Entry 5HEW (X-ray diffraction, 4.50 A resolution (low resolution: residue-level contacts below are approximate; hydrogen-bond / salt-bridge calls are withheld)); this record covers chains A and E of the 5 polymer chains in the assembly.

== Chain A (and E) ==
Name: Gamma-aminobutyric-acid receptor subunit beta-1
Organism: Dickeya dadantii (strain 3937)
Notes: chain E of this document is another copy of the same molecule, construct and numbering; everything in this record applies to it too
UniProt: E0SJQ4 (E0SJQ4_DICD3); residues 1-322 here correspond to UniProt positions 22-343 (UniProt number = residue number + 21)
Sequence (322 residues; numbered 1 to 322; the number before each row is that of its first residue):
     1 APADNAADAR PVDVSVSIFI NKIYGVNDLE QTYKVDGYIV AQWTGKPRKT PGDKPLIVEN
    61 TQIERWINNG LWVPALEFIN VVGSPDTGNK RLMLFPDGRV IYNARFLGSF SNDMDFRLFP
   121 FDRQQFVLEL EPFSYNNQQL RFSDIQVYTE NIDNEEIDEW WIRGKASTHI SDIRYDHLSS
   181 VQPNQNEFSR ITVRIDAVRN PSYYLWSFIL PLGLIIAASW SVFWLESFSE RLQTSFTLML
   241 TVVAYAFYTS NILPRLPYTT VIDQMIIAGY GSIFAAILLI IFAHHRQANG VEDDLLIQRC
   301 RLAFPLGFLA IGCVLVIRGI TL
Unresolved in the structure: 1-10, 318-322
Sequence notes: engineered mutation Asp28 (Thr49 in E0SJQ4)
Reported in the primary citation:
  - mutagenesis - T28D: increased signaling
  - mutagenesis - D122A, R199A, L256A: abolished signaling
  - mutagenesis - L29DEL: unchanged signaling
  - mutagenesis - R91A/F116A, R91A/Y258A: unchanged binding to agonist and antagonist
  - mutagenesis - R91A: decreased binding to ligands

== How chain A and chain E interact ==
Pairs across the interface - 84 pairs, chain A then chain E:
  Glu30(A) - Lys22(E)
  Glu30(A) - Tyr24(E)
  Glu30(A) - Gly25(E)
  Glu30(A) - Lys34(E)
  Glu64(A) - Thr61(E)
  Ile67(A) - Gln62(E)
  Asn68(A) - Gln62(E)
  Asn68(A) - Arg65(E)
  Val73(A) - Glu59(E)
  Pro74(A) - Glu59(E)
  Ala75(A) - Glu59(E)
  Ala75(A) - Asn60(E)
  Ala75(A) - Asn89(E)
  Glu77(A) - Tyr38(E)
  Glu77(A) - Asn89(E)
  Glu77(A) - Arg105(E)
  Phe78(A) - Arg105(E)
  Ile79(A) - Tyr38(E)
  Ile79(A) - Arg105(E)
  Val81(A) - Arg105(E)
  Val82(A) - Tyr24(E)
  Val82(A) - Leu107(E)
  Gly83(A) - Asp86(E)
  Gly83(A) - Leu107(E)
  Ser84(A) - Asp86(E)
  Ser84(A) - Thr87(E)
  Ser84(A) - Gly88(E)
  Ser111(A) - Lys22(E)
  Arg117(A) - Ile157(E)
  Phe133(A) - Asn89(E)
  Phe133(A) - Lys90(E)
  Phe133(A) - Arg91(E)
  Phe133(A) - Asn103(E)
  Ser134(A) - Ile57(E)
  Ser134(A) - Glu59(E)
  Ser134(A) - Arg91(E)
  Tyr135(A) - Ile57(E)
  His177(A) - Gln146(E)
  His177(A) - Tyr148(E)
  Ser179(A) - Ile101(E)
  Val181(A) - Arg99(E)
  Phe228(A) - Trp224(E)
  Ser229(A) - Glu230(E)
  Leu232(A) - Ser221(E)
  Leu232(A) - Leu225(E)
  Gln233(A) - Glu230(E)
  Gln233(A) - Thr234(E)
  Phe236(A) - Ala218(E)
  Phe236(A) - Ser221(E)
  Phe236(A) - Thr234(E)
  Phe236(A) - Leu238(E)
  Met239(A) - Ile215(E)
  Leu240(A) - Leu240(E)
  Leu240(A) - Thr241(E)
  Leu240(A) - Ala244(E)
  Val243(A) - Ile215(E)
  Val243(A) - Tyr245(E)
  Ala246(A) - Tyr248(E)
  Phe247(A) - Phe247(E)
  Phe247(A) - Tyr248(E)
  Phe247(A) - Asn251(E)
  Ser250(A) - Tyr248(E)
  Ser250(A) - Ile252(E)
  Asn251(A) - Asn251(E)
  Leu256(A) - Tyr203(E)
  Pro257(A) - Glu159(E)
  Pro257(A) - Tyr203(E)
  Tyr258(A) - Ile157(E)
  Tyr258(A) - Tyr203(E)
  Thr259(A) - Tyr203(E)
  Thr259(A) - Ser207(E)
  Ile267(A) - Trp206(E)
  Ile267(A) - Ser207(E)
  Ile267(A) - Leu210(E)
  Tyr270(A) - Pro211(E)
  Tyr270(A) - Leu214(E)
  Tyr270(A) - Tyr245(E)
  Phe274(A) - Leu214(E)
  Ile281(A) - Ser221(E)
  Ile281(A) - Trp224(E)
  His284(A) - Glu226(E)
  His285(A) - Trp224(E)
  His285(A) - Glu226(E)
  His285(A) - Arg301(E)
Other interface residues (no listed pair), chain A (50 interface residues in all): Thr32, Thr237, Arg255, Asp263, Gly271, Ile277
Other interface residues (no listed pair), chain E (54 interface residues in all): Asp36, Phe95, Ala217, Thr237

== In short ==
The interface between chain A and chain E involves 50 residues on one side and 54 on the other. The paper
reports that D122A, R199A and L256A of chain A abolish signaling; T28D of chain A increases signaling; 8
substitutions were tested in all.
Both chains are Gamma-aminobutyric-acid receptor subunit beta-1 (Dickeya dadantii (strain 3937)). Entry 5HEW
(Pentameric ligand-gated ion channel ELIC mutant T28D) was determined by X-ray diffraction, deposited together
with 5HEG, 5HEH, 5HEJ, 5HEO and 5HEU.
